Entry 4S04 (X-ray diffraction, 3.20 A resolution); this record covers chains B and D of the 4 polymer chains in the assembly.

Chain B:
Molecule: DNA-binding transcriptional regulator BasR
Source organism: Klebsiella pneumoniae
Reference sequence: S5YJU7 (S5YJU7_KLEPN); residues 1-223 here = UniProt positions 1-223
Chain sequence (232 residues; row label = number of the first residue in the row):
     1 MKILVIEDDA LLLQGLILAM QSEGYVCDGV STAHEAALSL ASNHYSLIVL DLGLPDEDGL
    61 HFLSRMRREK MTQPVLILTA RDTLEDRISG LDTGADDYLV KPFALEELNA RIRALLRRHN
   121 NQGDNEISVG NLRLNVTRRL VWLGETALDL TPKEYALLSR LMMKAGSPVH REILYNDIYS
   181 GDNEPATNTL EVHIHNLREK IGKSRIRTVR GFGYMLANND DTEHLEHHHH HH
Disordered / not traced: 220-232
Differences from the reference sequence: engineered mutation Gly181 (Trp in S5YJU7), Asp220 (Ile in S5YJU7); expression tag (224-232)
Ion coordination: Mg2+: Asp8, Asp51, Gly53; beryllium trifluoride ion near Asp51 (its only coordinating residue here)
Reported in the primary citation:
  - binding site for beryllium trifluoride ion: Asp51
  - binding site for the 25-nt DNA strand: Thr187, Asn188, Val192, Arg210
  - self-association interface (contacts with another copy of this molecule); pairs are residue here / residue on that copy: Arg138-Ser167, Asp149-Arg207 (salt bridge), Arg139, Leu140
  - mutagenesis - W181G/I220D (200.6+/-8.2 nM): unchanged binding to DNA
  - mutagenesis - W181G/I220D: unchanged signaling
  - mutagenesis - N43A, S46A, N120A, N176A, W181G: decreased signaling
  - mutagenesis - N176A (364.9+/-11.6 nM), N188A, N196A, R210A (3036.8+/-11.7 nM): decreased binding to DNA
  - mutagenesis - N188A, N196A, R210A: abolished signaling
  - mutagenesis - R160A (2.7-fold): increased signaling
  - mutagenesis - N43A, S46A: decreased expression
  - mutagenesis - W181G/I220D (200.6+/-8.2 nM): unchanged binding to the 25-nt DNA strand
  - mutagenesis - N176A (364.9+/-11.6 nM), N188A, N196A, R210A (3036.8+/-11.7 nM): decreased binding to the 25-nt DNA strand

Chain D:
Molecule: 25-nt DNA strand
Sequence (25 nucleotides; numbered 1 to 25; the number before each row is that of its first residue):
     1 TTGCTTAGGA TAATATTAAG AAATC

How chain B and chain D interact:
Contacting residue pairs - 18 pairs, chain B then chain D:
  Arg171(B) - DG3(D)  salt bridge to the phosphate
  Asn188(B) - DC4(D)  base contact
  Asn188(B) - DT5(D)  base contact
  Glu191(B) - DC4(D)  base contact
  Val192(B) - DT6(D)  base contact
  His195(B) - DT5(D)  salt bridge to the phosphate
  His195(B) - DT6(D)  salt bridge to the phosphate
  Arg198(B) - DC4(D)  salt bridge to the phosphate
  Glu199(B) - DT6(D)  phosphate contact
  Lys203(B) - DT5(D)  salt bridge to the phosphate
  Thr208(B) - DG3(D)  phosphate contact
  Thr208(B) - DC4(D)  hydrogen bond to the phosphate
  Arg210(B) - DT1(D)  base contact
  Arg210(B) - DT2(D)  hydrogen bond to the sugar
  Arg210(B) - DG3(D)  sugar contact
  Gly211(B) - DT2(D)  phosphate contact
  Gly211(B) - DG3(D)  hydrogen bond to the phosphate
  Tyr214(B) - DC4(D)  hydrogen bond to the phosphate
Interface residues without a listed pair, chain B (13 interface residues in all): Phe212

Overview:
The interface between chain B and chain D involves 13 residues on one side and 6 on the other; the contacts
include 4 hydrogen bonds and 5 salt bridges. Polar pairs include Arg210(B)-DT2(D), Thr208(B)-DC4(D) and
Gly211(B)-DG3(D). From the paper: a binding site for the 25-nt DNA strand at Thr187(B), Asn188(B) and
Val192(B) among others; N43A, S46A and N120A of chain B, among others, reduce signaling; 10 substitutions were
tested in all.
Here chain B is DNA-binding transcriptional regulator BasR (Klebsiella pneumoniae) and chain D is a 25-nt DNA
strand. Entry 4S04 (Crystal structure of Klebsiella pneumoniae PmrA in complex with PmrA box DNA) was
determined by X-ray diffraction together with 4S05 from the same study.
